PDB entry 6YVD | electron microscopy, 7.60 A resolution (low resolution: residue-level contacts below are approximate; hydrogen-bond / salt-bridge calls are withheld) | chains B and C of the 4 polymer chains in the assembly

Chain B:
Protein: Condensin complex subunit 2
Source organism: Saccharomyces cerevisiae (strain ATCC 204508 / S288c)
UniProt: P38170 (CND2_YEAST); residue numbers follow UniProt; this construct covers 1-754
Amino-acid sequence (811 residues; each row starts with the number of its first residue):
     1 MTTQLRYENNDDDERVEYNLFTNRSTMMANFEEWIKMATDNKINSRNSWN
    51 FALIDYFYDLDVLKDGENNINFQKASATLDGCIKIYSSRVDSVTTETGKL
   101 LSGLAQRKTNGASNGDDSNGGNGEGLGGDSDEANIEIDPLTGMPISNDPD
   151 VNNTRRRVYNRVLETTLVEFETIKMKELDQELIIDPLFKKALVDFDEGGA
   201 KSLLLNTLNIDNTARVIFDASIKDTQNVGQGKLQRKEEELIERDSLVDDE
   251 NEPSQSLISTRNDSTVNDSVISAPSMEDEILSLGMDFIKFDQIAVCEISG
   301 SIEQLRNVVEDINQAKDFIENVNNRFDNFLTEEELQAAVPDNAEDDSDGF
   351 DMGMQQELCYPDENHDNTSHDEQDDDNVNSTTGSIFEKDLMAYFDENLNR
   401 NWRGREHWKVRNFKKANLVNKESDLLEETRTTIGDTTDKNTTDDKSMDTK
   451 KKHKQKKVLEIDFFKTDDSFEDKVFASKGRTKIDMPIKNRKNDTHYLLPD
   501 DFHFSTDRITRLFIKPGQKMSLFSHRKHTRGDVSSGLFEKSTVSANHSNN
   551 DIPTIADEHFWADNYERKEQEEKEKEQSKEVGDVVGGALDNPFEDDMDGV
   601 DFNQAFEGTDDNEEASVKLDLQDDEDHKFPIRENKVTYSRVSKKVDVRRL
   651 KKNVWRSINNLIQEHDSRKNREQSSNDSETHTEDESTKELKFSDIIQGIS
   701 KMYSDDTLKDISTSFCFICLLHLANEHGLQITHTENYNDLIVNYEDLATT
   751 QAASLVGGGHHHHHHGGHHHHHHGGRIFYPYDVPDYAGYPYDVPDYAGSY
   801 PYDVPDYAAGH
Not modelled in the structure: 1-494, 522-643, 661-691, 749-811
Construct notes: expression tag (755-811)
Curated features (UniProtKB/Swiss-Prot):
  - modified residue (Phosphoserine): Ser245, Ser548

Chain C:
Protein: Structural maintenance of chromosomes protein 2
Source organism: Saccharomyces cerevisiae (strain ATCC 204508 / S288c)
UniProt: P38989 (SMC2_YEAST); numbering as in UniProt (aligned over 1-1170)
Amino-acid sequence (1170 residues; each row starts with the number of its first residue):
     1 MKVEELIIDGFKSYATRTVITDWDPQFNAITGLNGSGKSNILDAICFVLG
    51 IASMSTVRASSLQDLIYKRGQAGVTKASVTIVFDNTDKSNSPIGFTNSPQ
   101 ISVTRQVVLGGTSKYLINGHRAPQQSVLQLFQSVQLNINNPNFLIMQGKI
   151 TKVLNMKPSEILSLIEEAAGTKMFEDRREKAERTMSKKETKLQENRTLLT
   201 EEIEPKLEKLRNEKRMFLEFQSTQTDLEKTERIVVSYEYYNIKHKHTSIR
   251 ETLENGETRMKMLNEFVKKTSEEIDSLNEDVEEIKLQKEKELHKEGTISK
   301 LENKENGLLNEISRLKTSLSIKVENLNDTTEKSKALESEIASSSAKLIEK
   351 KSAYANTEKDYKMVQEQLSKQRDLYKRKEELVSTLTTGISSTGAADGGYN
   401 AQLAKAKTELNEVSLAIKKSSMKMELLKKELLTIEPKLKEATKDNELNVK
   451 HVKQCQETCDKLRARLVEYGFDPSRIKDLKQREDKLKSHYYQTCKNSEYL
   501 KRRVTNLEFNYTKPYPNFEASFVHGVVGQLFQIDNDNIRYATALQTCAGG
   551 RLFNVVVQDSQTATQLLERGRLRKRVTIIPLDKIYTRPISSQVLDLAKKI
   601 APGKVELAINLIRFDESITKAMEFIFGNSLICEDPETAKKITFHPKIRAR
   651 SITLQGDVYDPEGTLSGGSRNTSESLLVDIQKYNQIQKQIETIQADLNHV
   701 TEELQTQYATSQKTKTIQSDLNLSLHKLDLAKRNLDANPSSQIIARNEEI
   751 LRDIGECENEIKTKQMSLKKCQEEVSTIEKDMKEYDSDKGSKLNELKKEL
   801 KLLAKELEEQESESERKYDLFQNLELETEQLSSELDSNKTLLHNHLKSIE
   851 SLKLENSDLEGKIRGVEDDLVTVQTELNEEKKRLMDIDDELNELETLIKK
   901 KQDEKKSSELELQKLVHDLNKYKSNTNNMEKIIEDLRQKHEFLEDFDLVR
   951 NIVKQNEGIDLDTYRERSKQLNEKFQELRKKVNPNIMNMIENVEKKEAAL
  1001 KTMIKTIEKDKMKIQETISKLNEYKRETLVKTWEKVTLDFGNIFADLLPN
  1051 SFAKLVPCEGKDVTQGLEVKVKLGNIWKESLIELSGGQRSLIALSLIMAL
  1101 LQFRPAPMYILDEVDAALDLSHTQNIGHLIKTRFKGSQFIVVSLKEGMFA
  1151 NANRVFRTRFQDGTSVVSIM
Not modelled in the structure: 238-961
Curated features (UniProtKB/Swiss-Prot):
  - binding site (ATP): Gly32 to Ser39

How chain B and chain C interact:
Pairs across the interface (6):
  Val647(B) - Ser1121(C)
  Arg648(B) - Ser1121(C)
  Asn725(B) - Pro1049(C)
  Asn725(B) - Asn1050(C)
  Glu726(B) - Pro1049(C)
  Ala748(B) - Asn1050(C)
Interface residues without a listed pair, chain C (4 interface residues in all): Asp1119

Overview:
Chain B and chain C form an interface of 5 and 4 residues respectively. From UniProt: 8 ATP-binding residues
on chain C.
Here chain B is Condensin complex subunit 2 and chain C is Structural maintenance of chromosomes protein 2,
both from Saccharomyces cerevisiae (strain ATCC 204508 / S288c). Entry 6YVD (Head segment of the S.cerevisiae
condensin holocomplex in presence of ATP) was determined by electron microscopy, deposited together with 6YVU
and 6YVV.
